PDB entry 2FJE | X-ray diffraction, 1.80 A resolution | chains C and D of the 4 polymer chains in the assembly

Chain C:
Name: adenylylsulfate reductase, subunit A
Source organism: Archaeoglobus fulgidus
Notes: EC 1.8.99.2
UniProt: O28603 (O28603_ARCFU); residues 2001-2643 here correspond to UniProt positions 1-643 (UniProt number = residue number - 2000)
Sequence (643 residues; each row starts with the number of its first residue):
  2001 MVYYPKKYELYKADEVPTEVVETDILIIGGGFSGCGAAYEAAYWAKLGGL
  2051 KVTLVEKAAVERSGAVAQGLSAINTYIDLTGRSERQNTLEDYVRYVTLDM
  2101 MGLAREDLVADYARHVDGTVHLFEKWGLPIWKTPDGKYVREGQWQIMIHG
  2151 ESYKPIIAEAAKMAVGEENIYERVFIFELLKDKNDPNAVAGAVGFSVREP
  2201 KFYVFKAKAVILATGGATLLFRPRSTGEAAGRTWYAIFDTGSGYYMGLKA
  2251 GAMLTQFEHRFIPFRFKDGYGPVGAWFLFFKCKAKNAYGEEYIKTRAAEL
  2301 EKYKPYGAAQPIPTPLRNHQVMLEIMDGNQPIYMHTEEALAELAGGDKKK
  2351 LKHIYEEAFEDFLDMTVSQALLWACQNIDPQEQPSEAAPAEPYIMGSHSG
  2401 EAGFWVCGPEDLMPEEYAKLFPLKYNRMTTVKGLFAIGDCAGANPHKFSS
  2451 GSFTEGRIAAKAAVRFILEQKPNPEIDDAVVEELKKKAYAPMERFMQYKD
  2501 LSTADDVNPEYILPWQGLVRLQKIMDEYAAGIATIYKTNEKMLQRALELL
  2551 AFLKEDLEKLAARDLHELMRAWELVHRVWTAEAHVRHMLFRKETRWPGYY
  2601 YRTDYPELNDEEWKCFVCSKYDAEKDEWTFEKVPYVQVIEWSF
Not modelled in the structure: 2001
Residues lining bound ligands: FAD (flavin-adenine dinucleotide): Ile-2028, Gly-2029, Gly-2030, Gly-2031, Phe-2032, Ser-2033, Gly-2034, Val-2055, Glu-2056, Lys-2057, Ser-2063, Gly-2064, Ala-2065, Val-2066, Leu-2070, Ser-2071, Ala-2072, Ile-2073, Asn-2074, Val-2174, Phe-2175, Ile-2176, Ala-2213, Thr-2214, Gly-2215, Trp-2234, Tyr-2235, Ala-2236, Phe-2238, Asp-2239, Ser-2242, Met-2246, Met-2365, Thr-2366, Ser-2397, His-2398, Ile-2437, Gly-2438, Asp-2439, Phe-2448, Ser-2449, Ser-2450, Ser-2452, His-2576

Chain D:
Name: adenylylsulfate reductase, subunit B
Source organism: Archaeoglobus fulgidus
Notes: EC 1.8.99.2
UniProt: O28604 (O28604_ARCFU); residues 2701-2850 here correspond to UniProt positions 1-150 (UniProt number = residue number - 2700)
Sequence (150 residues; numbered 2701 to 2850; the number before each row is that of its first residue):
  2701 MPSFVNPEKCDGCKALERTACEYICPNDLMTLDKEKMKAYNREPDMCWEC
  2751 YSCVKMCPQGAIDVRGYVDYSPLGGACVPMRGTSDIMWTVKYRNGKVLRF
  2801 KFAIRTTPWGSIQPFEGFPEPTEEALKSELLAGEPEIIGTSEFPQVKKKA
Not modelled in the structure: 2701
Bound ions: 4Fe-4S cluster Fe site 1: Cys-2710, Cys-2713, Cys-2721, Cys-2757; 4Fe-4S cluster Fe site 2: Cys-2725, Cys-2747, Cys-2750, Cys-2753
Residues lining bound ligands:
  - 4Fe-4S cluster (SF4), molecule 1: Ser-2703, Cys-2725, Pro-2726, Leu-2729, Met-2730, Asn-2741, Cys-2747, Trp-2748, Glu-2749, Cys-2750, Tyr-2751, Ser-2752, Cys-2753
  - 4Fe-4S cluster (SF4), molecule 2: Val-2705, Cys-2710, Asp-2711, Gly-2712, Cys-2713, Thr-2719, Ala-2720, Cys-2721, Leu-2732, Ala-2739, Cys-2757, Pro-2758, Gln-2759, Ala-2761, Ile-2762

Chain C / chain D interface:
Residue-residue contacts - 210 pairs, chain C then chain D:
  Val-2002(C) / Glu-2743(D)
  Val-2002(C) / Asp-2745(D)  hydrogen bond (backbone-side chain)
  Tyr-2003(C) / Arg-2742(D)  hydrogen bond
  Tyr-2003(C) / Glu-2743(D)
  Lys-2006(C) / Asp-2733(D)
  Lys-2006(C) / Tyr-2740(D)
  Lys-2007(C) / Lys-2734(D)
  Tyr-2039(C) / Pro-2814(D)  hydrogen bond (side chain-backbone)
  Tyr-2039(C) / Phe-2815(D)
  Tyr-2039(C) / Phe-2818(D)
  Glu-2040(C) / Leu-2831(D)
  Glu-2040(C) / Ala-2832(D)  hydrogen bond (side chain-backbone)
  Tyr-2043(C) / Phe-2815(D)
  Tyr-2043(C) / Pro-2819(D)  hydrogen bond (side chain-backbone)
  Tyr-2043(C) / Glu-2820(D)
  Tyr-2043(C) / Pro-2821(D)
  Tyr-2043(C) / Ala-2832(D)  hydrophobic
  Trp-2044(C) / Pro-2821(D)  hydrophobic
  Trp-2044(C) / Ala-2825(D)  hydrophobic
  Trp-2044(C) / Leu-2826(D)
  Trp-2044(C) / Leu-2830(D)
  Lys-2046(C) / Glu-2820(D)  salt bridge
  Lys-2046(C) / Pro-2821(D)
  Leu-2047(C) / Pro-2821(D)
  Leu-2047(C) / Thr-2822(D)
  Leu-2047(C) / Glu-2823(D)
  Leu-2047(C) / Leu-2826(D)  hydrophobic
  Ala-2058(C) / Pro-2726(D)
  Ala-2059(C) / Tyr-2723(D)
  Glu-2061(C) / Tyr-2723(D)  hydrogen bond
  Glu-2061(C) / Ile-2724(D)
  Glu-2061(C) / Met-2756(D)
  Arg-2062(C) / Ile-2724(D)
  Arg-2062(C) / Pro-2726(D)
  Arg-2062(C) / Ser-2752(D)
  Arg-2062(C) / Lys-2755(D)
  Arg-2062(C) / Arg-2781(D)
  Ala-2065(C) / Trp-2748(D)
  Ala-2067(C) / Pro-2726(D)  hydrophobic
  Ala-2067(C) / Ser-2752(D)
  Gln-2068(C) / Trp-2748(D)
  Gln-2068(C) / Glu-2749(D)
  Gln-2068(C) / Cys-2750(D)
  Gln-2068(C) / Lys-2755(D)
  Leu-2079(C) / Pro-2844(D)  hydrophobic
  Thr-2080(C) / Gly-2839(D)
  Thr-2080(C) / Thr-2840(D)
  Leu-2089(C) / Gln-2845(D)
  Glu-2090(C) / Val-2846(D)
  Glu-2090(C) / Lys-2847(D)  salt bridge
  Arg-2114(C) / Glu-2829(D)  salt bridge
  Arg-2114(C) / Ile-2838(D)
  Arg-2114(C) / Phe-2843(D)
  Arg-2114(C) / Pro-2844(D)
  His-2115(C) / Glu-2829(D)  hydrogen bond (side chain-backbone)
  His-2115(C) / Leu-2831(D)
  His-2115(C) / Glu-2834(D)  salt bridge
  His-2115(C) / Phe-2843(D)
  Gly-2118(C) / Ile-2837(D)
  Gly-2118(C) / Ile-2838(D)
  His-2121(C) / Ile-2837(D)  hydrogen bond (side chain-backbone)
  His-2121(C) / Ile-2838(D)
  Leu-2122(C) / Phe-2818(D)  hydrophobic
  Lys-2125(C) / Glu-2816(D)  salt bridge
  Trp-2126(C) / Arg-2805(D)  hydrogen bond (backbone-side chain)
  Trp-2126(C) / Thr-2807(D)  hydrogen bond (backbone-side chain)
  Trp-2126(C) / Ile-2812(D)  hydrophobic
  Gly-2127(C) / Arg-2805(D)
  Gly-2127(C) / Thr-2806(D)  hydrogen bond (backbone-backbone)
  Gly-2127(C) / Thr-2807(D)
  Pro-2129(C) / Ile-2804(D)
  Pro-2129(C) / Arg-2805(D)
  Pro-2129(C) / Thr-2806(D)
  His-2149(C) / Ala-2803(D)
  Glu-2151(C) / Lys-2755(D)  salt bridge
  Glu-2151(C) / Arg-2781(D)  salt bridge
  Glu-2151(C) / Ile-2786(D)
  Glu-2151(C) / Ile-2804(D)
  Ser-2152(C) / Arg-2781(D)  hydrogen bond
  Ser-2152(C) / Ile-2804(D)
  Ser-2152(C) / Trp-2809(D)
  Pro-2155(C) / Trp-2809(D)  hydrophobic
  Ile-2156(C) / Arg-2805(D)
  Ile-2156(C) / Trp-2809(D)  hydrophobic
  Ile-2156(C) / Ile-2812(D)
  Glu-2159(C) / Arg-2805(D)  salt bridge
  Glu-2159(C) / Trp-2809(D)
  Glu-2159(C) / Gly-2810(D)  hydrogen bond (side chain-backbone)
  Glu-2159(C) / Ser-2811(D)  hydrogen bond (side chain-backbone)
  Glu-2159(C) / Ile-2812(D)  hydrogen bond (side chain-backbone)
  Ala-2160(C) / Ile-2812(D)
  Met-2163(C) / Ile-2812(D)
  Met-2163(C) / Pro-2814(D)
  Ala-2164(C) / Phe-2815(D)  hydrophobic
  Arg-2173(C) / Glu-2722(D)  hydrogen bond (side chain-backbone)
  Arg-2173(C) / Tyr-2723(D)  hydrogen bond (side chain-backbone)
  Arg-2173(C) / Ile-2724(D)
  Arg-2173(C) / Cys-2725(D)  hydrogen bond (side chain-backbone)
  Arg-2173(C) / Asp-2728(D)  salt bridge
  Arg-2198(C) / Glu-2722(D)  salt bridge
  Arg-2198(C) / Asp-2728(D)  salt bridge
  Leu-2219(C) / Met-2746(D)  hydrophobic
  Ser-2225(C) / Asp-2769(D)
  Thr-2226(C) / Asp-2769(D)
  Gly-2227(C) / Asp-2745(D)
  Gly-2227(C) / Asp-2769(D)  hydrogen bond (backbone-side chain)
  Glu-2228(C) / Pro-2702(D)
  Glu-2228(C) / Asp-2745(D)
  Glu-2228(C) / Arg-2765(D)  salt bridge
  Glu-2228(C) / Tyr-2767(D)
  Glu-2228(C) / Val-2768(D)  hydrogen bond (side chain-backbone)
  Glu-2228(C) / Asp-2769(D)  hydrogen bond (backbone-side chain)
  Ala-2229(C) / Tyr-2767(D)  hydrophobic
  Ala-2229(C) / Asp-2769(D)  hydrogen bond (backbone-side chain)
  Ala-2229(C) / Tyr-2770(D)  hydrophobic
  Ala-2230(C) / Asp-2745(D)
  Gly-2231(C) / Asp-2745(D)  hydrogen bond (backbone-backbone)
  Gly-2231(C) / Cys-2747(D)
  Gly-2231(C) / Trp-2748(D)
  Gly-2231(C) / Tyr-2767(D)
  Arg-2232(C) / Trp-2748(D)  hydrogen bond (side chain-backbone)
  Arg-2232(C) / Tyr-2767(D)
  Arg-2232(C) / Tyr-2770(D)
  Thr-2233(C) / Trp-2748(D)  hydrogen bond (backbone-side chain)
  Trp-2234(C) / Trp-2748(D)
  Tyr-2235(C) / Trp-2748(D)  hydrogen bond (backbone-side chain)
  Ala-2236(C) / Trp-2748(D)  hydrophobic
  Ile-2237(C) / Asn-2727(D)
  Ile-2237(C) / Met-2746(D)
  Ile-2237(C) / Trp-2748(D)  hydrophobic
  Phe-2238(C) / Pro-2726(D)  hydrophobic
  Phe-2238(C) / Asn-2727(D)
  Phe-2238(C) / Trp-2748(D)  hydrophobic
  Asp-2268(C) / Tyr-2770(D)
  Gly-2269(C) / Tyr-2770(D)
  Tyr-2355(C) / Lys-2796(D)
  Tyr-2355(C) / Leu-2798(D)
  Phe-2359(C) / Tyr-2792(D)
  Phe-2359(C) / Leu-2798(D)  hydrophobic
  Phe-2359(C) / Phe-2800(D)  hydrophobic
  Glu-2360(C) / Phe-2802(D)
  Leu-2363(C) / Trp-2788(D)
  Leu-2363(C) / Phe-2800(D)  hydrophobic
  Leu-2363(C) / Phe-2802(D)  hydrophobic
  Asp-2364(C) / Phe-2802(D)
  Val-2367(C) / Tyr-2751(D)  hydrophobic
  Val-2367(C) / Cys-2777(D)  hydrophobic
  Val-2367(C) / Trp-2788(D)  hydrophobic
  Ser-2368(C) / Glu-2749(D)  hydrogen bond
  Ser-2368(C) / Tyr-2767(D)
  Ala-2370(C) / Cys-2777(D)
  Leu-2371(C) / Glu-2749(D)
  Leu-2371(C) / Tyr-2751(D)
  Leu-2371(C) / Val-2764(D)  hydrophobic
  Leu-2371(C) / Gly-2766(D)
  Leu-2371(C) / Gly-2775(D)
  Leu-2371(C) / Ala-2776(D)  hydrophobic
  Leu-2371(C) / Cys-2777(D)
  Leu-2372(C) / Tyr-2770(D)  hydrophobic
  Trp-2373(C) / Tyr-2792(D)
  Ala-2374(C) / Val-2790(D)  hydrophobic
  Ala-2374(C) / Lys-2791(D)
  Ala-2374(C) / Tyr-2792(D)
  Ala-2374(C) / Arg-2793(D)  hydrogen bond (backbone-backbone)
  Cys-2375(C) / Pro-2772(D)  hydrogen bond (side chain-backbone)
  Cys-2375(C) / Gly-2775(D)
  Cys-2375(C) / Arg-2793(D)
  Gln-2376(C) / Tyr-2770(D)  hydrogen bond (side chain-backbone)
  Gln-2376(C) / Pro-2772(D)
  Asn-2377(C) / Tyr-2792(D)
  Asn-2377(C) / Arg-2793(D)  hydrogen bond (side chain-backbone)
  Asn-2377(C) / Asn-2794(D)  hydrogen bond (side chain-backbone)
  Ile-2378(C) / Tyr-2792(D)  hydrogen bond (backbone-side chain)
  Asp-2379(C) / Tyr-2792(D)
  Asp-2379(C) / Lys-2796(D)  salt bridge
  Pro-2409(C) / Glu-2829(D)
  Glu-2410(C) / Glu-2829(D)
  Asp-2411(C) / Glu-2829(D)
  Asp-2411(C) / Lys-2848(D)  hydrogen bond (backbone-side chain)
  Leu-2412(C) / Val-2846(D)  hydrophobic
  Arg-2457(C) / Leu-2831(D)
  Arg-2457(C) / Ala-2832(D)  hydrogen bond (side chain-backbone)
  Arg-2457(C) / Ile-2837(D)
  Ile-2458(C) / Leu-2831(D)  hydrophobic
  Lys-2461(C) / Ala-2825(D)  hydrogen bond (side chain-backbone)
  Lys-2461(C) / Leu-2826(D)
  Lys-2461(C) / Ser-2828(D)  hydrogen bond (side chain-backbone)
  Lys-2461(C) / Leu-2830(D)  hydrogen bond (side chain-backbone)
  Arg-2465(C) / Leu-2826(D)
  Arg-2465(C) / Lys-2827(D)  hydrogen bond (side chain-backbone)
  Leu-2468(C) / Leu-2826(D)  hydrophobic
  Asp-2564(C) / Arg-2742(D)  salt bridge
  His-2566(C) / Asn-2727(D)
  His-2566(C) / Asp-2728(D)  salt bridge
  His-2566(C) / Arg-2742(D)
  His-2566(C) / Glu-2743(D)  salt bridge
  Met-2569(C) / Asp-2728(D)
  Arg-2570(C) / Asn-2727(D)  hydrogen bond (side chain-backbone)
  Arg-2570(C) / Leu-2729(D)
  Arg-2570(C) / Glu-2743(D)  salt bridge
  Arg-2570(C) / Met-2746(D)
  Gln-2637(C) / Lys-2849(D)
  Val-2638(C) / Lys-2848(D)
  Val-2638(C) / Lys-2849(D)  hydrogen bond (backbone-backbone)
  Ile-2639(C) / Val-2846(D)  hydrophobic
  Ile-2639(C) / Lys-2847(D)
  Ile-2639(C) / Lys-2849(D)
  Glu-2640(C) / Lys-2847(D)  hydrogen bond (backbone-backbone)
  Glu-2640(C) / Lys-2848(D)
  Glu-2640(C) / Lys-2849(D)
Interface residues without a listed pair, chain C (108 interface residues in all): Ala-2042, Ser-2063, Arg-2082, Ala-2110, Asp-2111, Asp-2117, Glu-2124, Glu-2172, Glu-2356, Pro-2380, Gln-2381, Asn-2426, Val-2464, Glu-2469, Leu-2518, Arg-2577
Interface residues without a listed pair, chain D (87 interface residues in all): Pro-2744, Ser-2771

In short:
Chain C and chain D form an interface of 108 and 87 residues respectively, with 42 hydrogen bonds and 17 salt
bridges. Polar pairs include Lys-2046(C)/Glu-2820(D), Glu-2090(C)/Lys-2847(D) and Arg-2114(C)/Glu-2829(D).
Bound to chain C: flavin-adenine dinucleotide. Ligands of chain D: 4Fe-4S cluster.
Here chain C is adenylylsulfate reductase, subunit A and chain D is adenylylsulfate reductase, subunit B, both
from Archaeoglobus fulgidus. Entry 2FJE (adenosine-5-phosphosulfate reductase oxidized state) was determined
by X-ray diffraction, deposited together with 2FJA, 2FJB and 2FJD.
